6MOL - chains A and C of the 3 polymer chains in the assembly; structure by X-ray diffraction, 3.16 A resolution.

Chain A:
Protein: Monoextended DARPin R12 (M_R12)
From: synthetic construct
Notes: antibody fragment or engineered binder
Amino-acid sequence (461 residues; each row starts with the number of its first residue; numbering starts at 0):
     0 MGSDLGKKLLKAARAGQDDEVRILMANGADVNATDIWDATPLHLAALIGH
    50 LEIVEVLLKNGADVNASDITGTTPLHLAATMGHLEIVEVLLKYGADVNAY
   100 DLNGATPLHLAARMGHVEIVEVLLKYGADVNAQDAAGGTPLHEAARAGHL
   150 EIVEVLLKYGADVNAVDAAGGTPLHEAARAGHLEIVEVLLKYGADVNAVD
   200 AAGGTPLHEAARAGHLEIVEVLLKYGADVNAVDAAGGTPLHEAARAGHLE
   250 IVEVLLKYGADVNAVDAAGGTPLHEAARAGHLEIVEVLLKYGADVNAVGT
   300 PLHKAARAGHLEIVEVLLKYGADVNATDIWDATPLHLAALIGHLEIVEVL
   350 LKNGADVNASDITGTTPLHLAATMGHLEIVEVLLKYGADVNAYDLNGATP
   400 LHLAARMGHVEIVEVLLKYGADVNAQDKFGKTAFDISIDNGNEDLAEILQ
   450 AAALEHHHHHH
Unresolved in the structure: 0-2, 455-460

Chain C:
Protein: Erythropoietin receptor
From: Homo sapiens
Reference sequence: P19235 (EPOR_HUMAN); residues 8-225 here correspond to UniProt positions 32-249 (UniProt number = residue number + 24)
Amino-acid sequence (229 residues; numbered 3 to 231; the number before each row is that of its first residue):
     3 FAGSADPKFESKAALLAARGPEELLCFTERLEDLVCFWEEAASAGVGPGQ
    53 YSFSYQLEDEPWKLCRLHQAPTARGAVRFWCSLPTADTSSFVPLELRVTA
   103 ASGAPRYHRVIHINEVVLLDAPVGLVARLADESGHVVLRWLPPPETPMTS
   153 HIRYEVDVSAGQGAGSVQRVEILEGRTECVLSNLRGRTRYTFAVRARMAE
   203 PSFGGFWSAWSEPVSLLTPSDLDKEKAAA
Unresolved in the structure: 3-9, 48-49, 223-231
Disulfide bonds: C28-C38, C67-C83
Construct notes: expression tag (3-7, 226-231); engineered mutation Q52 (Asn76 in P19235), Q164 (Asn188 in P19235)
Curated features (UniProtKB/Swiss-Prot):
  - motif: W209 to S213 (WSXWS motif)
  - site: F93 (Required for ligand binding)

Chain A / chain C interface:
Contacting residue pairs (28; chain A residue first):
  R13(A) - Q58(C)  hydrogen bond
  R13(A) - L59(C)
  R13(A) - E60(C)
  R13(A) - E97(C)  salt bridge
  R13(A) - V112(C)
  A14(A) - P95(C)  hydrophobic
  W36(A) - S56(C)
  W36(A) - W64(C)
  W36(A) - R99(C)
  W36(A) - T101(C)
  A38(A) - R99(C)
  L43(A) - E97(C)
  L46(A) - H110(C)
  L46(A) - R111(C)
  L46(A) - V112(C)
  D67(A) - R99(C)  salt bridge
  T69(A) - R99(C)
  T69(A) - G105(C)
  T69(A) - P107(C)
  T71(A) - P107(C)
  M80(A) - H110(C)
  M80(A) - R111(C)
  D100(A) - P107(C)
  L101(A) - G105(C)
  N102(A) - A106(C)
  N102(A) - P107(C)  hydrogen bond (side chain-backbone)
  R112(A) - R108(C)
  M113(A) - E24(C)
Also at the interface, not in a pair above, chain A (20 interface residues in all): D34, I35, I47, I68, L76

Overview:
20 residues of chain A and 17 residues of chain C are in contact; the contacts include 2 hydrogen bonds and 2
salt bridges. Polar contacts include R13(A)-E97(C), D67(A)-R99(C) and R13(A)-Q58(C).
Here chain A is Monoextended DARPin R12 (M_R12) (synthetic construct) and chain C is Erythropoietin receptor
(Homo sapiens). Entry 6MOL (Monoextended DARPin M_R12 complex with EpoR) was determined by X-ray diffraction
together with 6MOE, 6MOF, 6MOH, 6MOI, 6MOJ and 6MOK from the same study.
